PDB entry 3NFP | X-ray diffraction, 2.86 A resolution | chains A and B of the 3 polymer chains in the assembly

== Chain A ==
Protein: Heavy chain of Fab fragment of daclizumab
Organism: Homo sapiens
Notes: antibody fragment or engineered binder
Chain sequence (216 residues; row label = number of the first residue in the row):
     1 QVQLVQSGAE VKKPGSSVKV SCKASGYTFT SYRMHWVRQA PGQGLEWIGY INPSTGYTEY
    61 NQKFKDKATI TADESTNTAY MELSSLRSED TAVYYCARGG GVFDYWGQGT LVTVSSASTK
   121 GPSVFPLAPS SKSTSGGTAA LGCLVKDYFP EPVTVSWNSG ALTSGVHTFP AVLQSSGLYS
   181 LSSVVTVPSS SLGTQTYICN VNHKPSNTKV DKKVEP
Unresolved in the structure: 130-132
Disulfides: Cys22-Cys96, Cys143-Cys199

== Chain B ==
Protein: Light chain of Fab fragment of daclizumab
Organism: Homo sapiens
Notes: antibody fragment or engineered binder
Chain sequence (212 residues; each row starts with the number of its first residue):
     1 DIQMTQSPST LSASVGDRVT ITCSASSSIS YMHWYQQKPG KAPKLLIYTT SNLASGVPAR
    61 FSGSGSGTEF TLTISSLQPD DFATYYCHQR STYPLTFGQG TKVEVKRTVA APSVFIFPPS
   121 DEQLKSGTAS VVCLLNNFYP REAKVQWKVD NALQSGNSQE SVTEQDSKDS TYSLSSTLTL
   181 SKADYEKHKV YACEVTHQGL SSPVTKSFNR GE
Disulfides: Cys23-Cys87, Cys133-Cys193

== How chain A and chain B interact ==
Contacting residue pairs (43; chain A residue first):
  Gln39(A) - Gln37(B)  hydrogen bond
  Gln39(A) - Tyr86(B)  hydrogen bond
  Leu45(A) - Phe97(B)
  Trp47(A) - Tyr93(B)  hydrophobic
  Trp47(A) - Pro94(B)  hydrophobic
  Trp47(A) - Leu95(B)
  Tyr50(A) - Tyr93(B)
  Asn61(A) - Pro94(B)
  Tyr95(A) - Gln37(B)
  Tyr95(A) - Lys41(B)
  Tyr95(A) - Ala42(B)  hydrophobic
  Val102(A) - His33(B)
  Val102(A) - Tyr35(B)
  Phe103(A) - Tyr35(B)  hydrogen bond (backbone-side chain)
  Phe103(A) - Leu45(B)
  Phe103(A) - His88(B)
  Asp104(A) - Leu45(B)
  Trp106(A) - Ala42(B)  hydrophobic
  Trp106(A) - Pro43(B)
  Gly107(A) - Ala42(B)
  Phe125(A) - Gln123(B)
  Pro126(A) - Ser120(B)
  Leu127(A) - Phe117(B)  hydrophobic
  Ala128(A) - Phe117(B)
  Thr138(A) - Phe115(B)
  Ala140(A) - Phe115(B)  hydrophobic
  Ala140(A) - Phe117(B)
  Leu141(A) - Phe117(B)  hydrophobic
  Lys146(A) - Gln123(B)
  His167(A) - Asn136(B)
  His167(A) - Asn137(B)  hydrogen bond
  His167(A) - Ser173(B)
  Phe169(A) - Leu134(B)  hydrophobic
  Phe169(A) - Ser161(B)
  Phe169(A) - Thr163(B)
  Phe169(A) - Ser173(B)
  Phe169(A) - Leu174(B)
  Phe169(A) - Ser175(B)
  Pro170(A) - Ser161(B)  hydrogen bond (backbone-side chain)
  Pro170(A) - Val162(B)
  Leu173(A) - Gln159(B)  hydrogen bond (backbone-side chain)
  Gln174(A) - Gln159(B)
  Ser182(A) - Ser175(B)
Interface residues without a listed pair, chain A (37 interface residues in all): Arg33, Val37, Gly44, Glu46, Gln62, Gly101, Ala139, Leu144, Thr168, Val172, Val184, Thr186
Interface residues without a listed pair, chain B (33 interface residues in all): Arg90, Gln99, Glu122, Ser130, Val132, Glu160

== In short ==
37 residues of chain A face 33 of chain B across their interface; the contacts include 6 hydrogen bonds. Polar
contacts include Gln39(A)-Gln37(B), Gln39(A)-Tyr86(B) and Phe103(A)-Tyr35(B).
Here chain A is Heavy chain of Fab fragment of daclizumab and chain B is Light chain of Fab fragment of
daclizumab, both from Homo sapiens. Entry 3NFP (Crystal structure of the Fab fragment of therapeutic antibody
daclizumab in complex with IL-2Ra (CD25) ectodomain) was determined by X-ray diffraction (same publication as
3NFS).
